9CMP - chains T and A of the 3 polymer chains in the assembly; structure by electron microscopy, 3.30 A resolution.

== Chain T ==
Molecule: 28-nt RNA strand
Sequence (28 nucleotides; each row starts with the number of its first residue; numbers below 1 keep their minus sign (U-2 is residue -2)):
    -2 UUUCAACAAA AUCACUAGUC UUCCAAAU
Not modelled in the structure: -2 to 0, 23-25

== Chain A ==
Name: Protein argonaute-2
From: Homo sapiens
Notes: EC 3.1.26.-
UniProt: Q9UKV8 (AGO2_HUMAN); residues 2-859 here = UniProt positions 2-859
Sequence (860 residues; numbered 0 to 859; the number before each row is that of its first residue; numbering starts at 0):
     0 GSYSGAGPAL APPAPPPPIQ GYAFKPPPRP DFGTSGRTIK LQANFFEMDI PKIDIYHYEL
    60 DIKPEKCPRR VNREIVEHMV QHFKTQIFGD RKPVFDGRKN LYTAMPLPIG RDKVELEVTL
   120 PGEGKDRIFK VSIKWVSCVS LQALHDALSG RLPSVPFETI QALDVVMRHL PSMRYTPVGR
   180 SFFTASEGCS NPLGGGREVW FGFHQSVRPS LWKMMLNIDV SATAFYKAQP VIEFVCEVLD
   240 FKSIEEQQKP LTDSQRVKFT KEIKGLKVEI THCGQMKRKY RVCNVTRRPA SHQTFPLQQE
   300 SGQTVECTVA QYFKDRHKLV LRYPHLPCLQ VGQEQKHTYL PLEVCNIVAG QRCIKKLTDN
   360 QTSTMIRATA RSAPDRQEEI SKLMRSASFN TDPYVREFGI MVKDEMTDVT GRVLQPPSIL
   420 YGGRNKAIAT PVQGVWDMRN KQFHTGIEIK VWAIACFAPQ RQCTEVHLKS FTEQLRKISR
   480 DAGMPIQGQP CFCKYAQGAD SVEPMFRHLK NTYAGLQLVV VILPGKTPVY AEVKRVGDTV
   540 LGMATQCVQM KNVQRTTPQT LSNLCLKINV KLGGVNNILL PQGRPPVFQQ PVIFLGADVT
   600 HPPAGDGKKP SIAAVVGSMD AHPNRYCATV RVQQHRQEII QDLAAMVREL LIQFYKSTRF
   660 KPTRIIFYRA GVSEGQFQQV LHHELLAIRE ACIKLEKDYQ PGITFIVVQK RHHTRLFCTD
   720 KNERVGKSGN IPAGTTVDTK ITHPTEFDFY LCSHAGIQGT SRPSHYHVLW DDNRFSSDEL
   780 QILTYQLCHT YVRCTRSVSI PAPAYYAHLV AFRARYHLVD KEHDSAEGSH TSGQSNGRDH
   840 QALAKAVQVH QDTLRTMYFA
Not modelled in the structure: 0-22, 120-125, 152-153, 156, 175, 186-188, 245-246, 271-276, 293-321, 330-336, 422-425, 603-607, 709-710, 817
Sequence notes: expression tag (0-1); engineered mutation Ala669 (Asp in Q9UKV8)
Curated features (UniProtKB/Swiss-Prot):
  - region: Tyr311 to His316 (Interaction with guide RNA), Phe587 to Pro590 (Interaction with GW182 family members), Leu650 to Lys660 (Interaction with GW182 family members), Lys709, Arg710 (Interaction with guide RNA), His753 to Arg761 (Interaction with guide RNA), Tyr790 to Arg812 (Interaction with guide RNA)
  - binding site (a divalent metal cation): Asp597, His807
  - modified residue: Tyr2 (3'-nitrotyrosine), Ser387 (Phosphoserine), Pro700 (4-hydroxyproline), Ser824 (Phosphoserine), Ser828 (Phosphoserine), Ser831 (Phosphoserine), Ser834 (Phosphoserine)
Bound ions: Mg2+ near His807 (its only coordinating residue here)
From the paper describing this entry:
  - mutagenesis - D669A: abolished catalytic activity (citing earlier work)
  - Mg2+ coordination: Asp597, His807
  - catalytic residues: Asp597, Glu637, His807
  - binding site for the 22-nt RNA strand: Arg714
  - binding site for the 28-nt RNA strand (chain T): His712
  - catalytic residues: Arg710 (proposed by the authors, not directly observed)
  - mutagenesis - H56A/K98A (3.4-fold), H56A/R68A/R97A/K98A (5.8-fold), R97E/K98E (10-fold), R710A (12-fold), R710A/H712A (47-fold), H712A (2.0-fold): decreased catalytic activity
  - mutagenesis - R635A: unchanged catalytic activity
  - specificity-determining residues: Arg710
  - post-translational modification sites: Ser387 (citing earlier work)
  - conformationally variable residues (domain motion, order/disorder transition): Ile353 to Asp358, Pro602 to Lys608, Lys820 to Arg837

== Chain T / chain A interface ==
Residue-residue contacts (26; chain T residue first):
  C10(T) - Glu673(A)  sugar contact
  C10(T) - His712(A)  salt bridge to the phosphate
  A11(T) - Val671(A)  sugar contact
  A11(T) - Ser672(A)  base contact
  A11(T) - Glu673(A)  sugar contact
  A11(T) - Gln708(A)  hydrogen bond to the phosphate
  A11(T) - His711(A)  phosphate contact
  A11(T) - His712(A)  salt bridge to the phosphate
  C12(T) - Gly670(A)  hydrogen bond to the sugar
  C12(T) - Val671(A)  sugar contact
  C12(T) - Ser672(A)  sugar contact
  C12(T) - Gln708(A)  phosphate contact
  U13(T) - His600(A)  sugar contact
  U13(T) - Gly670(A)  phosphate contact
  A14(T) - Thr599(A)  phosphate contact
  A14(T) - His600(A)  sugar contact
  A14(T) - Pro602(A)  sugar contact
  A14(T) - His807(A)  phosphate contact
  U19(T) - Ile756(A)  base contact
  U19(T) - Gln757(A)  hydrogen bond to the sugar
  C20(T) - Ile756(A)  sugar contact
  A22(T) - Met437(A)  base contact
  A22(T) - Arg438(A)  hydrogen bond to the sugar
  A22(T) - Pro557(A)  base contact
  A22(T) - Gln558(A)  base contact
  A22(T) - Ser561(A)  base contact
Interface residues without a listed pair, chain T (10 interface residues in all): U18, C21
Interface residues without a listed pair, chain A (22 interface residues in all): Asp436, Val598, Pro601, Arg635

== In short ==
10 residues of chain T face 22 of chain A across their interface; the contacts include 4 hydrogen bonds and 2
salt bridges. Polar contacts include C12(T)-Gly670(A), U19(T)-Gln757(A) and A22(T)-Arg438(A). From the paper:
catalytic residues Asp597(A), Glu637(A) and His807(A) among others; H56A/K98A, H56A/R68A/R97A/K98A and
R97E/K98E of chain A, among others, reduce catalytic activity; 8 substitutions were tested in all.
Chain T is a 28-nt RNA strand and chain A is Protein argonaute-2 (Homo sapiens); the structure, Structure of
human Argonaute2-guide-target complex in a fully paired, slicing-competent conformation, was determined by
electron microscopy.
